PDB entry 7YRN | electron microscopy, 2.99 A resolution | chains A and E of the 9 polymer chains in the assembly

[Chain A]
Protein: Envelope glycoprotein B
Source organism: Human betaherpesvirus 5
Reference sequence: B9VXM4 (B9VXM4_HCMVT); numbering as in UniProt (aligned over 1-699)
Amino-acid sequence (731 residues; each row starts with the number of its first residue):
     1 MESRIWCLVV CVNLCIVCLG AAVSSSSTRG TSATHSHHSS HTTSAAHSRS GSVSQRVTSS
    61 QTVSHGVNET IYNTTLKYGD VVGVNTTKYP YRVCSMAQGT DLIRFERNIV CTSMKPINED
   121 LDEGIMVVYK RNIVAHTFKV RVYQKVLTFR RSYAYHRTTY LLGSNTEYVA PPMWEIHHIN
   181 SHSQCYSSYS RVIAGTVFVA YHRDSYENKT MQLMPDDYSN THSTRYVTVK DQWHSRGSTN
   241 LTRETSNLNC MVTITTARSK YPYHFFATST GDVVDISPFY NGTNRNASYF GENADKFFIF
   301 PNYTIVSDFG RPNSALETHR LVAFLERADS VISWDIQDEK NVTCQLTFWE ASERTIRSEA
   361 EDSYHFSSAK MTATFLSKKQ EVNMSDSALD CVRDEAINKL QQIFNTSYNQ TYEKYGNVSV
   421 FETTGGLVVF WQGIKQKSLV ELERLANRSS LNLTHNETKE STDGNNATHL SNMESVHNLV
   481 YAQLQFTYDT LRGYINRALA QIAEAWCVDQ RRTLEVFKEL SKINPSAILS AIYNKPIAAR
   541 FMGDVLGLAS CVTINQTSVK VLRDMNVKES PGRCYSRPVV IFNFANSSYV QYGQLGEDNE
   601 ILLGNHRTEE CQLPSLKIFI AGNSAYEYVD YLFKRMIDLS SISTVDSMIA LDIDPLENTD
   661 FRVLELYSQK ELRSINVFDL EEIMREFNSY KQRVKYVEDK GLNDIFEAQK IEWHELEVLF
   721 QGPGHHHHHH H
Disordered / not traced: 1-120, 436-467, 539-650, 699-731
Disulfide bonds: Cys-185/Cys-250, Cys-344/Cys-391
Covalently attached groups: N-acetylglucosamine (NAG) linked to Asn-208, Asn-281, Asn-302
Differences from the reference sequence: conflict His-156 (Ile in B9VXM4), Arg-157 (His in B9VXM4), Asn-240 (Trp in B9VXM4), Thr-242 (Tyr in B9VXM4), Ser-246 (Cys in B9VXM4), Glu-457 (Arg in B9VXM4), Glu-460 (Arg in B9VXM4); expression tag (700-731)

[Chain E]
Protein: 1B03 Fab antibody Light Chain
Source organism: Homo sapiens
Notes: antibody fragment or engineered binder
Amino-acid sequence (214 residues; row label = number of the first residue in the row):
     1 DIQMTQSPSS LSASVGDRVT ITCRASQSIT KYLNWYQQKP GRAPKLLIHT TSTLQSGVPS
    61 RFSGSGSGTD FTLTISSLQL EDFGTYYCQQ SFSTLWTFGQ GTKLDIKRTV AAPSVFIFPP
   121 SDEQLKSGTA SVVCLLNNFY PREAKVQWKV DNALQSGNSQ ESVTEQDSKD STYSLSSTLT
   181 LSKADYEKHK VYACEVTHQG LSSPVTKSFN RGEC
Disordered / not traced: 108-214
Disulfide bonds: Cys-23/Cys-88

[Chain A / chain E interface]
Residue-residue contacts - 10 pairs, chain A then chain E:
  His-182(A) / Ser-93(E)
  Gln-212(A) / Ile-29(E)
  Arg-311(A) / Tyr-32(E)
  Arg-311(A) / Thr-50(E)
  Pro-312(A) / Tyr-32(E)  hydrogen bond (backbone-side chain)
  Asn-313(A) / Tyr-32(E)  hydrogen bond (backbone-side chain)
  Asn-313(A) / Ser-91(E)  hydrogen bond (side chain-backbone)
  Asn-313(A) / Phe-92(E)
  Asn-313(A) / Ser-93(E)  hydrogen bond (side chain-backbone)
  Ser-314(A) / Tyr-32(E)

[Summary]
Chain A and chain E each contribute 6 residues to their interface; the contacts include 4 hydrogen bonds.
Polar contacts include Pro-312(A)/Tyr-32(E), Asn-313(A)/Tyr-32(E) and Asn-313(A)/Ser-91(E). Covalently linked
N-acetylglucosamine: at Asn-208(A), Asn-281(A) and Asn-302(A).
Chain A is Envelope glycoprotein B (Human betaherpesvirus 5) and chain E is 1B03 Fab antibody Light Chain
(Homo sapiens); the structure, Cyro-EM structure of HCMV glycoprotein B in complex with 1B03 Fab, was
determined by electron microscopy.
